PDB entry 2NVT | X-ray diffraction, 3.36 A resolution | chains A and B of the 13 polymer chains in the assembly

[Chain A]
Name: DNA-directed RNA polymerase II largest subunit
Organism: Saccharomyces cerevisiae
Notes: EC 2.7.7.6
UniProt: P04050 (RPB1_YEAST); numbering as in UniProt (aligned over 1-1733)
Amino-acid sequence (1733 residues; each row starts with the number of its first residue):
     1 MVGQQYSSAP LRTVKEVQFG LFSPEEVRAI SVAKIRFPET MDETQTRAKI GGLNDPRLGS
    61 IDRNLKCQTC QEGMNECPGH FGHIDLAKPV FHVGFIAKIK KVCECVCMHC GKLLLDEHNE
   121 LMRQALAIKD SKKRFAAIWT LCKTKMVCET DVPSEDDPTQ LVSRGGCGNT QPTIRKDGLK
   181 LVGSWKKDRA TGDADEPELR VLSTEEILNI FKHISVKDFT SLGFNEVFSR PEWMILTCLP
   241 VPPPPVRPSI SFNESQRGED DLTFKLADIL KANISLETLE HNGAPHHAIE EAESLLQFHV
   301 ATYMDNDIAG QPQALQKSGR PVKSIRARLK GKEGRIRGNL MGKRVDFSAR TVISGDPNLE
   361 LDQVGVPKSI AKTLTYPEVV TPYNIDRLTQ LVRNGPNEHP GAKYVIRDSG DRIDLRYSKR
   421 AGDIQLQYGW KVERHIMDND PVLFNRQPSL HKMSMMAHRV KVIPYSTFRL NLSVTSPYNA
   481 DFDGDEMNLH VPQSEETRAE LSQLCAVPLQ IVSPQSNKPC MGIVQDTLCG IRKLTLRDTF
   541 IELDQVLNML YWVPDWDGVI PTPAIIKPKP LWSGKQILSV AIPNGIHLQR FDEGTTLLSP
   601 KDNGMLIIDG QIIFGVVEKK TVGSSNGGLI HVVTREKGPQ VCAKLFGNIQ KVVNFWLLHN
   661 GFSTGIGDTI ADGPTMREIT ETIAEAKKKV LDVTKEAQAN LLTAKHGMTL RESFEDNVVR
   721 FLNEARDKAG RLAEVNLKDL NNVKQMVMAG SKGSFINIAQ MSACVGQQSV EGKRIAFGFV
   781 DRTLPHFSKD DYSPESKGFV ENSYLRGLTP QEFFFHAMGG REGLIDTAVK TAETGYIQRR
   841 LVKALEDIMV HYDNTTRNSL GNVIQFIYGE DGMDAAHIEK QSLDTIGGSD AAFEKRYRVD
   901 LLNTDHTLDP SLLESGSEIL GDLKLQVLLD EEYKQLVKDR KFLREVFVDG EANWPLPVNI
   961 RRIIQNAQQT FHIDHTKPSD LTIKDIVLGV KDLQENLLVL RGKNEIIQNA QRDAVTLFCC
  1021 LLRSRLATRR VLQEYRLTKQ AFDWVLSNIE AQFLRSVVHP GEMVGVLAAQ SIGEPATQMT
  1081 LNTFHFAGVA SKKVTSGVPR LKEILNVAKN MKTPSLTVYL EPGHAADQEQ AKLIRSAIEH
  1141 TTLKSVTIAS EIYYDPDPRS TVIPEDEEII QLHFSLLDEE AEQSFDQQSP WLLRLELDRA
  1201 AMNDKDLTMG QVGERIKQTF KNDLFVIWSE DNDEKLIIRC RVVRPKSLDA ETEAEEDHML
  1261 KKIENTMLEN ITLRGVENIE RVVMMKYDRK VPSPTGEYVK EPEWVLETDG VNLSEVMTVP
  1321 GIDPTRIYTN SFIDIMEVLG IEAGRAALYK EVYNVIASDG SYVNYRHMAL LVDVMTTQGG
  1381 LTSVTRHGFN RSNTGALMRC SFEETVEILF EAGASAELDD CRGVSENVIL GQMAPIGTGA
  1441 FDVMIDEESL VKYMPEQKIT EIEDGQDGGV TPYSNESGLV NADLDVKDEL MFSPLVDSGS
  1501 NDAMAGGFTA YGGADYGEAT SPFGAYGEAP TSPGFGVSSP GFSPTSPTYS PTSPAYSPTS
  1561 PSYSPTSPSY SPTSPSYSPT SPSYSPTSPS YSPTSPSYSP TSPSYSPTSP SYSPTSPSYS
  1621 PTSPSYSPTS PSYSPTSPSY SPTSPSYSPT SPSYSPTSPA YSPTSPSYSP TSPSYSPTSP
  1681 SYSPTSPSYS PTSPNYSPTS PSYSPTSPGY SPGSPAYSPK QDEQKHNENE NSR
Not modelled in the structure: 1-2, 155-160, 187-198, 1177-1186, 1244-1253, 1452-1733
Bound ions: Zn2+ site 1: Cys67, Cys70, Cys77; Zn2+ site 2: Cys107, Cys110, Cys148, Cys167; Mg2+ site 1: Asp481, Asp483 (shared with 1 residue of chain R); Mg2+ site 2 near Asp481 (its only coordinating residue here)
Small-molecule neighbours: phosphomethylphosphonic acid guanylate ester (G2P): Arg446, Pro448, Asn479, Asp481, Asp483
Curated features (UniProtKB/Swiss-Prot):
  - region: Pro248 to Asp260 (Lid loop), Asn306 to Lys323 (Rudder loop), Pro810 to Glu822 (Bridging helix)
  - binding site (Zn(2+)): Cys67, Cys70, Cys77, His80, Cys107, Cys110, Cys148, Cys167
  - binding site (Mg(2+)): Asp481, Asp483, Asp485
  - modified residue: Thr1471 (Phosphothreonine)
  - cross-link (Glycyl lysine isopeptide (Lys-Gly)): Lys695 (interchain with G-Cter in ubiquitin), Lys1246 (interchain with G-Cter in ubiquitin), Lys1350 (interchain with G-Cter in ubiquitin)
  - natural variant: Ser1653 to Pro1659 (deletion: In strain: A364A)
  - mutagenesis: Lys1246 (K1246R: Impairs ubiquitination during transcription stress)
Reported in the primary citation:
  - catalytic residues: His1085 (proposed by the authors, not directly observed)
  - mutagenesis - R446A: abolished growth

[Chain B]
Name: DNA-directed RNA polymerase II 140 kDa polypeptide
Organism: Saccharomyces cerevisiae
Notes: EC 2.7.7.6
UniProt: P08518 (RPB2_YEAST); numbering as in UniProt (aligned over 1-1224)
Amino-acid sequence (1224 residues; row label = number of the first residue in the row):
     1 MSDLANSEKY YDEDPYGFED ESAPITAEDS WAVISAFFRE KGLVSQQLDS FNQFVDYTLQ
    61 DIICEDSTLI LEQLAQHTTE SDNISRKYEI SFGKIYVTKP MVNESDGVTH ALYPQEARLR
   121 NLTYSSGLFV DVKKRTYEAI DVPGRELKYE LIAEESEDDS ESGKVFIGRL PIMLRSKNCY
   181 LSEATESDLY KLKECPFDMG GYFIINGSEK VLIAQERSAG NIVQVFKKAA PSPISHVAEI
   241 RSALEKGSRF ISTLQVKLYG REGSSARTIK ATLPYIKQDI PIVIIFRALG IIPDGEILEH
   301 ICYDVNDWQM LEMLKPCVED GFVIQDRETA LDFIGRRGTA LGIKKEKRIQ YAKDILQKEF
   361 LPHITQLEGF ESRKAFFLGY MINRLLLCAL DRKDQDDRDH FGKKRLDLAG PLLAQLFKTL
   421 FKKLTKDIFR YMQRTVEEAH DFNMKLAINA KTITSGLKYA LATGNWGEQK KAMSSRAGVS
   481 QVLNRYTYSS TLSHLRRTNT PIGRDGKLAK PRQLHNTHWG LVCPAETPEG QACGLVKNLS
   541 LMSCISVGTD PMPIITFLSE WGMEPLEDYV PHQSPDATRV FVNGVWHGVH RNPARLMETL
   601 RTLRRKGDIN PEVSMIRDIR EKELKIFTDA GRVYRPLFIV EDDESLGHKE LKVRKGHIAK
   661 LMATEYQDIE GGFEDVEEYT WSSLLNEGLV EYIDAEEEES ILIAMQPEDL EPAEANEEND
   721 LDVDPAKRIR VSHHATTFTH CEIHPSMILG VAASIIPFPD HNQSPRNTYQ SAMGKQAMGV
   781 FLTNYNVRMD TMANILYYPQ KPLGTTRAME YLKFRELPAG QNAIVAIACY SGYNQEDSMI
   841 MNQSSIDRGL FRSLFFRSYM DQEKKYGMSI TETFEKPQRT NTLRMKHGTY DKLDDDGLIA
   901 PGVRVSGEDV IIGKTTPISP DEEELGQRTA YHSKRDASTP LRSTENGIVD QVLVTTNQDG
   961 LKFVKVRVRT TKIPQIGDKF ASRHGQKGTI GITYRREDMP FTAEGIVPDL IINPHAIPSR
  1021 MTVAHLIECL LSKVAALSGN EGDASPFTDI TVEGISKLLR EHGYQSRGFE VMYNGHTGKK
  1081 LMAQIFFGPT YYQRLRHMVD DKIHARARGP MQVLTRQPVE GRSRDGGLRF GEMERDCMIA
  1141 HGAASFLKER LMEASDAFRV HICGICGLMT VIAKLNHNQF ECKGCDNKID IYQIHIPYAA
  1201 KLLFQELMAM NITPRLYTDR SRDF
Not modelled in the structure: 1-19, 71-88, 142-163, 336-344, 438-445, 503-508, 669-677, 716-721, 920-932
Bound ions: Zn2+: Cys1163, Cys1166, Cys1182, Cys1185
Small-molecule neighbours: phosphomethylphosphonic acid guanylate ester (G2P): Arg766, Tyr769, Arg1020

[How chain A and chain B interact]
Pairs across the interface - 397 pairs, chain A then chain B:
  Gln4(A) - Phe1158(B)
  Gln4(A) - Arg1159(B)  hydrogen bond
  Gln5(A) - Arg1159(B)  hydrogen bond (backbone-side chain)
  Tyr6(A) - Leu1175(B)
  Ser7(A) - His1161(B)
  Ser7(A) - Phe1180(B)
  Ser7(A) - Gln1193(B)  hydrogen bond (backbone-side chain)
  Ser8(A) - Asn1178(B)
  Ala9(A) - His1161(B)
  Ala9(A) - Gln1193(B)  hydrogen bond (backbone-side chain)
  Pro10(A) - Ile1191(B)
  Pro10(A) - Tyr1192(B)
  Pro10(A) - Gln1193(B)  hydrogen bond (backbone-backbone)
  Leu11(A) - Gln1193(B)
  Leu11(A) - His1195(B)
  Arg12(A) - Tyr1192(B)
  Arg12(A) - Gln1193(B)  hydrogen bond (backbone-backbone)
  Arg12(A) - Ile1194(B)
  Arg12(A) - Thr1218(B)  hydrogen bond
  Thr13(A) - Thr1218(B)
  Val14(A) - Leu1216(B)  hydrophobic
  Val14(A) - Tyr1217(B)
  Lys15(A) - Tyr1217(B)  hydrogen bond (backbone-backbone)
  Lys15(A) - Thr1218(B)
  Lys15(A) - Asp1219(B)
  Lys15(A) - Arg1220(B)  hydrogen bond (backbone-side chain)
  Glu16(A) - Arg1215(B)
  Glu16(A) - Tyr1217(B)  hydrogen bond (backbone-backbone)
  Glu16(A) - Arg1220(B)
  Glu16(A) - Ser1221(B)
  Val17(A) - Arg1215(B)
  Gln18(A) - Thr1213(B)
  Gln18(A) - Arg1215(B)  hydrogen bond (backbone-backbone)
  Phe19(A) - Ile1212(B)  hydrophobic
  Phe19(A) - Thr1213(B)
  Gly20(A) - Ile1212(B)
  Gly20(A) - Thr1213(B)  hydrogen bond (backbone-backbone)
  Leu21(A) - Asn1211(B)
  Leu21(A) - Thr1213(B)  hydrogen bond (backbone-side chain)
  Phe22(A) - Met1208(B)
  Phe22(A) - Asn1211(B)  hydrogen bond (backbone-side chain)
  Phe22(A) - Thr1213(B)
  Glu26(A) - Arg1215(B)  salt bridge
  Ala29(A) - Lys1183(B)
  Ala29(A) - Gly1184(B)
  Ile30(A) - Thr1170(B)
  Ile30(A) - Lys1183(B)
  Ile30(A) - Gly1184(B)
  Val32(A) - Lys1183(B)
  Thr69(A) - Lys1174(B)
  Cys70(A) - Ile1172(B)  hydrophobic
  Cys70(A) - Lys1174(B)
  Glu72(A) - Ala1173(B)
  Glu72(A) - Lys1174(B)
  Glu72(A) - Leu1175(B)  hydrogen bond (side chain-backbone)
  Asn75(A) - Arg1116(B)  hydrogen bond
  Glu76(A) - Arg1159(B)  salt bridge
  Pro78(A) - Val1160(B)  hydrophobic
  Pro78(A) - Lys1201(B)  hydrogen bond (backbone-side chain)
  Pro78(A) - Gln1205(B)  hydrogen bond (backbone-side chain)
  Gly79(A) - Gln1205(B)
  His80(A) - Thr1170(B)
  His80(A) - Ile1172(B)
  Phe81(A) - Gln1205(B)
  Phe81(A) - Met1208(B)  hydrophobic
  His92(A) - Met1210(B)
  His92(A) - Asn1211(B)
  Leu236(A) - Asn1211(B)
  Leu239(A) - Ala1209(B)
  Pro240(A) - Met1208(B)
  Pro240(A) - Ala1209(B)
  Pro240(A) - Asn1211(B)
  Pro242(A) - Ala1209(B)  hydrophobic
  Pro245(A) - Tyr1198(B)
  Pro245(A) - Lys1201(B)
  Pro245(A) - Leu1202(B)
  Val246(A) - Gln1205(B)
  Val246(A) - Glu1206(B)
  Pro248(A) - Leu1114(B)
  Ile250(A) - Val1113(B)  hydrophobic
  Glu254(A) - Arg935(B)
  Met304(A) - Met1210(B)
  Arg320(A) - Lys471(B)  hydrogen bond (backbone-side chain)
  Ile325(A) - Glu1206(B)
  Ile325(A) - Met1210(B)  hydrophobic
  Arg328(A) - Glu1206(B)  salt bridge
  Leu329(A) - Met1210(B)  hydrophobic
  Arg335(A) - Leu1114(B)
  Arg335(A) - Thr1115(B)
  Arg335(A) - Ala1199(B)
  Arg335(A) - Leu1202(B)
  Arg335(A) - Glu1206(B)  salt bridge
  Arg337(A) - Arg1129(B)
  Arg337(A) - Glu1132(B)  salt bridge
  Gly338(A) - Arg1129(B)  hydrogen bond (backbone-side chain)
  Asn339(A) - Gln1117(B)  hydrogen bond (backbone-side chain)
  Asn339(A) - Ala1199(B)
  Leu340(A) - Ala1199(B)
  Leu340(A) - Ala1200(B)
  Leu340(A) - Leu1203(B)  hydrophobic
  Met341(A) - Glu1132(B)
  Met341(A) - Arg1135(B)
  Gly342(A) - Arg1129(B)  hydrogen bond (backbone-side chain)
  Gly342(A) - Glu1132(B)
  Lys343(A) - Gln1117(B)
  Lys343(A) - Arg1129(B)
  Lys343(A) - Phe1130(B)  hydrogen bond (backbone-backbone)
  Lys343(A) - Leu1151(B)  hydrogen bond (side chain-backbone)
  Lys343(A) - Ser1155(B)
  Lys343(A) - Asp1156(B)  salt bridge
  Lys343(A) - Pro1197(B)
  Arg344(A) - Gln1112(B)  hydrogen bond
  Arg344(A) - Pro1118(B)  hydrogen bond (side chain-backbone)
  Arg344(A) - Leu1128(B)
  Arg344(A) - Arg1129(B)
  Arg344(A) - Ser1155(B)  hydrogen bond (backbone-side chain)
  Val345(A) - Pro1118(B)
  Val345(A) - Gly1127(B)
  Val345(A) - Leu1128(B)  hydrogen bond (backbone-backbone)
  Val345(A) - Phe1130(B)  hydrophobic
  Val345(A) - Arg1150(B)
  Val345(A) - Ala1154(B)
  Asp346(A) - Arg1106(B)  salt bridge
  Asp346(A) - Arg1108(B)
  Asp346(A) - Arg1150(B)  hydrogen bond (backbone-side chain)
  Asp346(A) - Ala1154(B)  hydrogen bond (backbone-backbone)
  Phe347(A) - Arg1106(B)  hydrogen bond (backbone-backbone)
  Phe347(A) - Ala1107(B)  hydrophobic
  Phe347(A) - Arg1150(B)  hydrogen bond (backbone-side chain)
  Ser348(A) - Ala1105(B)
  Ser348(A) - Arg1106(B)  hydrogen bond (backbone-backbone)
  Ser348(A) - Leu1128(B)  hydrogen bond (side chain-backbone)
  Ala349(A) - His1104(B)
  Ala349(A) - Ala1105(B)  hydrophobic
  Ala349(A) - Leu1128(B)
  Arg350(A) - Lys1102(B)
  Arg350(A) - Ile1103(B)
  Arg350(A) - His1104(B)  hydrogen bond (backbone-backbone)
  Arg350(A) - Leu1128(B)
  Thr351(A) - Ile1103(B)
  Val352(A) - Thr989(B)
  Val352(A) - Val1099(B)  hydrophobic
  Ser354(A) - Ile990(B)
  Gly355(A) - Tyr833(B)
  Asp356(A) - Tyr833(B)  hydrogen bond
  Pro357(A) - Ser831(B)
  Pro357(A) - Gly832(B)
  Pro357(A) - Tyr833(B)  hydrophobic
  Asn358(A) - Tyr833(B)
  Ile370(A) - Ile1103(B)  hydrophobic
  Ile370(A) - Ala1105(B)  hydrophobic
  Thr373(A) - Ala1105(B)
  Thr373(A) - Ala1107(B)
  Leu374(A) - Ala1107(B)  hydrophobic
  Thr375(A) - Ala1107(B)
  Arg412(A) - Arg1108(B)
  Leu443(A) - Met1138(B)  hydrophobic
  Leu443(A) - Phe1146(B)  hydrophobic
  Asn445(A) - Glu1134(B)
  Gln447(A) - Glu1134(B)
  Ser449(A) - Met1133(B)
  Ser449(A) - Glu1134(B)  hydrogen bond
  Ser449(A) - Cys1137(B)
  His451(A) - Cys1137(B)  hydrogen bond (backbone-side chain)
  Lys452(A) - Cys1137(B)
  Lys452(A) - Ala1140(B)
  Lys452(A) - His1141(B)  hydrogen bond (backbone-side chain)
  Met455(A) - Phe1130(B)  hydrophobic
  Met455(A) - Glu1134(B)
  Met455(A) - Met1138(B)  hydrophobic
  Met455(A) - His1141(B)
  Tyr465(A) - Ile976(B)  hydrophobic
  Ser466(A) - Gln975(B)
  Ser466(A) - Asp1100(B)  hydrogen bond
  Ser466(A) - Ile1103(B)
  Thr467(A) - Ile976(B)
  Arg469(A) - Ile976(B)
  Arg469(A) - Gly991(B)  hydrogen bond (side chain-backbone)
  Leu472(A) - Gln835(B)
  Thr475(A) - Glu836(B)
  Asp481(A) - Glu836(B)
  Asp481(A) - Asp837(B)
  Phe482(A) - Gln835(B)
  Phe482(A) - Glu836(B)  hydrogen bond (backbone-backbone)
  Phe482(A) - Asp837(B)
  Phe482(A) - Ser838(B)  hydrogen bond (backbone-backbone)
  Phe482(A) - Thr989(B)  hydrogen bond (backbone-side chain)
  Asp483(A) - Asp837(B)
  Asp483(A) - Lys979(B)
  Asp483(A) - Lys987(B)
  Gly484(A) - Thr989(B)
  Glu486(A) - Lys1102(B)  salt bridge
  Asn488(A) - Leu1128(B)
  His490(A) - Phe1130(B)
  His490(A) - Arg1150(B)  hydrogen bond
  Val491(A) - Arg1150(B)  hydrogen bond (backbone-side chain)
  Pro492(A) - Glu1149(B)
  Gln493(A) - Glu1149(B)  hydrogen bond (backbone-side chain)
  Ser494(A) - Glu1149(B)  hydrogen bond (backbone-side chain)
  Glu496(A) - Ser1145(B)
  Thr497(A) - Phe1146(B)
  Thr497(A) - Glu1149(B)  hydrogen bond
  Glu500(A) - Ala1143(B)
  Glu500(A) - Ala1144(B)  hydrogen bond (side chain-backbone)
  Glu500(A) - Ser1145(B)  hydrogen bond (side chain-backbone)
  Glu500(A) - Phe1146(B)  hydrogen bond (side chain-backbone)
  Leu501(A) - Phe1146(B)  hydrophobic
  Leu504(A) - His1141(B)
  Cys505(A) - His1141(B)
  Gln510(A) - His1141(B)  hydrogen bond
  Val524(A) - Gln835(B)
  Gln525(A) - Gln835(B)
  Gln525(A) - Glu836(B)  hydrogen bond (side chain-backbone)
  Gln525(A) - His1015(B)  hydrogen bond (backbone-side chain)
  Asp526(A) - Cys829(B)
  Asp526(A) - Gly832(B)
  Asp526(A) - Gln835(B)  hydrogen bond (backbone-side chain)
  Asp526(A) - Asn1013(B)  hydrogen bond
  Asp526(A) - His1015(B)  salt bridge
  Thr527(A) - Gln835(B)
  Cys529(A) - His1015(B)
  Gln545(A) - Lys1079(B)
  Leu657(A) - Cys829(B)  hydrophobic
  Leu658(A) - Tyr830(B)
  Leu658(A) - Ser831(B)
  Leu658(A) - Asn1074(B)  hydrogen bond (backbone-side chain)
  Leu658(A) - His1076(B)
  His659(A) - Asn1074(B)  hydrogen bond
  His659(A) - His1076(B)
  His659(A) - Thr1077(B)
  Asn660(A) - Met1082(B)  hydrogen bond (backbone-backbone)
  Asn660(A) - Ala1083(B)  hydrogen bond (backbone-backbone)
  Gly661(A) - Ala1083(B)
  Phe662(A) - Ile827(B)
  Phe662(A) - Ala828(B)
  Phe662(A) - Cys829(B)  hydrogen bond (backbone-backbone)
  Phe662(A) - Pro1014(B)  hydrophobic
  Phe662(A) - Ala1083(B)
  Ser663(A) - Ile827(B)  hydrogen bond (side chain-backbone)
  Ser663(A) - Pro1014(B)
  Ser663(A) - Gln1084(B)
  Ser663(A) - Ile1085(B)
  Ser663(A) - Phe1086(B)
  Thr664(A) - Ile827(B)
  Thr664(A) - Pro1014(B)
  Thr664(A) - Ile1017(B)
  Thr664(A) - Leu1026(B)
  Gly665(A) - Phe1069(B)
  Gly665(A) - Phe1086(B)
  Ile666(A) - Val1023(B)
  Ile666(A) - Leu1026(B)  hydrophobic
  Ile666(A) - Ile1027(B)  hydrophobic
  Ile666(A) - Leu1030(B)  hydrophobic
  Ile666(A) - Phe1086(B)
  Gly667(A) - Arg1067(B)
  Asp668(A) - Phe1069(B)
  Ile670(A) - Val1052(B)  hydrophobic
  Ile670(A) - Glu1053(B)
  Ile670(A) - Arg1067(B)
  Val743(A) - Pro1018(B)  hydrophobic
  Met746(A) - Pro1014(B)
  Met746(A) - His1015(B)  hydrogen bond
  Met746(A) - Pro1018(B)  hydrophobic
  Ser751(A) - His1015(B)
  Lys752(A) - His1015(B)
  Lys752(A) - Ser1019(B)
  Asn757(A) - Pro1018(B)
  Asn757(A) - Met1021(B)
  Gln760(A) - Met1021(B)
  Met761(A) - Met1021(B)  hydrophobic
  Glu771(A) - Lys510(B)
  Ala776(A) - Asn516(B)
  Gly778(A) - Asp397(B)
  Gly778(A) - His515(B)
  Gly778(A) - Asn516(B)  hydrogen bond (backbone-side chain)
  Phe779(A) - Asn516(B)
  Phe779(A) - Thr517(B)
  Phe779(A) - Glu698(B)
  Phe779(A) - Glu699(B)
  Val780(A) - Lys393(B)
  Val780(A) - Glu699(B)  hydrogen bond (backbone-side chain)
  Arg782(A) - Glu698(B)
  Arg782(A) - Glu699(B)  hydrogen bond (side chain-backbone)
  Arg782(A) - Ile701(B)  hydrogen bond (side chain-backbone)
  Thr783(A) - Asn516(B)
  Leu784(A) - Trp519(B)  hydrophobic
  Pro785(A) - Glu698(B)
  Pro785(A) - Ile701(B)
  Pro785(A) - Leu702(B)
  Pro785(A) - Ile703(B)  hydrogen bond (backbone-backbone)
  His786(A) - Trp519(B)  hydrogen bond
  His786(A) - Leu702(B)
  His786(A) - Ile703(B)  hydrogen bond (side chain-backbone)
  His786(A) - Met705(B)
  His786(A) - Glu742(B)  salt bridge
  Phe787(A) - Leu702(B)
  Ser788(A) - Leu702(B)
  Lys789(A) - Arg620(B)
  Glu795(A) - Val731(B)
  Glu801(A) - Ile729(B)
  Asn802(A) - Arg728(B)
  Asn802(A) - Ile729(B)  hydrogen bond (side chain-backbone)
  Tyr804(A) - His761(B)  hydrogen bond (backbone-side chain)
  Tyr804(A) - Asn762(B)
  Tyr804(A) - Gln763(B)
  Tyr804(A) - Met1021(B)
  Tyr804(A) - Val1023(B)  hydrophobic
  Leu805(A) - His761(B)
  Leu805(A) - Val1023(B)
  Arg806(A) - Pro725(B)
  Arg806(A) - Ala726(B)
  Arg806(A) - Arg728(B)  hydrogen bond (backbone-backbone)
  Arg806(A) - His761(B)
  Gly807(A) - Arg728(B)
  Gly807(A) - Asp760(B)
  Gly807(A) - His761(B)  hydrogen bond (backbone-side chain)
  Leu808(A) - Arg728(B)  hydrogen bond (backbone-side chain)
  Leu808(A) - Asp760(B)  hydrogen bond (backbone-backbone)
  Leu808(A) - Phe1047(B)
  Thr809(A) - Arg730(B)
  Pro810(A) - Trp519(B)
  Pro810(A) - Met705(B)  hydrophobic
  Pro810(A) - Phe1047(B)
  Gln811(A) - Met705(B)
  Gln811(A) - Val731(B)
  Glu812(A) - Ile729(B)
  Phe813(A) - Phe1047(B)  hydrophobic
  Phe814(A) - Leu514(B)  hydrophobic
  Phe814(A) - Asn516(B)
  Phe814(A) - Trp519(B)  hydrophobic
  Phe814(A) - Pro524(B)  hydrophobic
  His816(A) - Ser764(B)  hydrogen bond
  Ala817(A) - Leu514(B)  hydrophobic
  Ala817(A) - Pro524(B)  hydrophobic
  Met818(A) - Leu514(B)
  Gly820(A) - Ser764(B)
  Arg821(A) - Arg512(B)  hydrogen bond (side chain-backbone)
  Arg821(A) - Leu514(B)
  Arg821(A) - Cys523(B)
  Arg821(A) - Pro524(B)
  Arg821(A) - Glu526(B)
  Glu822(A) - Gln513(B)
  Leu824(A) - Pro765(B)  hydrophobic
  Leu824(A) - Thr768(B)
  Leu824(A) - Tyr769(B)
  Ile825(A) - Arg512(B)
  Ile825(A) - Gln513(B)
  Ile825(A) - Cys533(B)  hydrophobic
  Ala828(A) - Gly530(B)
  Arg839(A) - Glu1132(B)  salt bridge
  Val842(A) - Asp1136(B)
  Lys843(A) - Glu1132(B)  salt bridge
  Lys843(A) - Arg1135(B)
  Glu846(A) - Arg1135(B)  salt bridge
  Met1063(A) - Ile1139(B)
  Val1066(A) - Asp1136(B)
  Val1066(A) - Ala1140(B)  hydrophobic
  Gln1070(A) - Asp1136(B)
  Gln1070(A) - Cys1137(B)
  Lys1144(A) - Glu262(B)  salt bridge
  Lys1261(A) - Ser265(B)  hydrogen bond
  Asn1265(A) - Gly263(B)
  Asn1265(A) - Ser264(B)  hydrogen bond (side chain-backbone)
  Asn1265(A) - Ser265(B)  hydrogen bond
  Glu1269(A) - Gly263(B)
  Val1406(A) - Met1210(B)  hydrophobic
  Leu1409(A) - Ile1212(B)
  Phe1410(A) - Met1210(B)  hydrophobic
  Phe1410(A) - Ile1212(B)  hydrophobic
  Gly1413(A) - Ile1212(B)
  Leu1418(A) - Arg1222(B)
  Asp1420(A) - Arg1220(B)  hydrogen bond (backbone-side chain)
  Cys1421(A) - Arg1220(B)
  Arg1422(A) - Arg1220(B)
  Val1424(A) - Ile1139(B)  hydrophobic
  Ser1425(A) - Arg1135(B)  hydrogen bond
  Val1428(A) - Arg1135(B)
  Val1428(A) - Leu1151(B)  hydrophobic
  Ile1429(A) - Pro1197(B)
  Ile1429(A) - Ala1200(B)
  Ile1429(A) - Leu1203(B)  hydrophobic
  Leu1430(A) - His1195(B)
  Leu1430(A) - Ile1196(B)
  Leu1430(A) - Pro1197(B)
  Gly1431(A) - Met1152(B)
  Gly1431(A) - His1195(B)
  Gly1431(A) - Pro1197(B)
  Gln1432(A) - Lys1148(B)
  Met1433(A) - Ala1144(B)  hydrophobic
  Met1433(A) - Ser1145(B)
  Met1433(A) - Lys1148(B)
  Ile1436(A) - Ile1139(B)  hydrophobic
  Ile1436(A) - Ala1144(B)
  Thr1438(A) - Gly1142(B)  hydrogen bond (backbone-backbone)
  Thr1438(A) - Ala1144(B)
  Thr1438(A) - Ser1145(B)
  Gly1439(A) - Ala1144(B)
Other interface residues (no listed pair), chain A (215 interface residues in all): Phe228, Pro243, Arg247, Ser255, Tyr303, Arg326, Asn654, Thr669, Thr680, Asn742, Gly753, Val770, Ile775, Phe777, Gly835, Gln838, Ala1434, Gly1437
Other interface residues (no listed pair), chain B (207 interface residues in all): His400, His518, Thr527, Glu529, Gly534, Ala695, Ser700, Ala704, Lys727, Ala735, Pro745, Ile748, Leu749, Pro759, Asn767, Asn834, Ile918, Gly977, Gly988, Ile992, Arg1020, Leu1081, Met1111, Val1119, Glu1120, Gly1131, Leu1147, Glu1153, Cys1166, Leu1168, Met1169, Val1171, Asn1176, Phe1204, Leu1207, Pro1214

[Summary]
215 residues of chain A face 207 of chain B across their interface; the contacts include 85 hydrogen bonds and
14 salt bridges. Polar pairs include Glu26(A)-Arg1215(B), Glu76(A)-Arg1159(B) and Arg328(A)-Glu1206(B).
Phosphomethylphosphonic acid guanylate ester is bound between chain A and chain B. From the paper: the
catalytic residue His1085(A); R446A of chain A abolishes growth.
Here chain A is DNA-directed RNA polymerase II largest subunit and chain B is DNA-directed RNA polymerase II
140 kDa polypeptide, both from Saccharomyces cerevisiae. Entry 2NVT (RNA Polymerase II Elongation Complex in
150 mM Mg+2 with GMPCPP) was determined by X-ray diffraction, deposited together with 2E2H, 2E2I, 2E2J, 2NVQ,
2NVX, 2NVY, 2NVZ and 2YU9.
